5YY3 - chain A; structure by X-ray diffraction, 2.31 A resolution.

[Chain A]
Protein: Uncharacterized protein AsqI
Source organism: Emericella nidulans (strain FGSC A4 / ATCC 38163 / CBS 112.46 / NRRL 194 / M139)
UniProtKB: C8VJQ3 (C8VJQ3_EMENI); the construct has insertions or renumbered stretches relative to UniProt, so the offset changes along the chain: 1-14 = UniProt 1-14; 23-739 = UniProt 15-731
Amino-acid sequence (749 residues; numbered -9 to 739; the number before each row is that of its first residue; numbers below 1 keep their minus sign (Met-9 is residue -9)):
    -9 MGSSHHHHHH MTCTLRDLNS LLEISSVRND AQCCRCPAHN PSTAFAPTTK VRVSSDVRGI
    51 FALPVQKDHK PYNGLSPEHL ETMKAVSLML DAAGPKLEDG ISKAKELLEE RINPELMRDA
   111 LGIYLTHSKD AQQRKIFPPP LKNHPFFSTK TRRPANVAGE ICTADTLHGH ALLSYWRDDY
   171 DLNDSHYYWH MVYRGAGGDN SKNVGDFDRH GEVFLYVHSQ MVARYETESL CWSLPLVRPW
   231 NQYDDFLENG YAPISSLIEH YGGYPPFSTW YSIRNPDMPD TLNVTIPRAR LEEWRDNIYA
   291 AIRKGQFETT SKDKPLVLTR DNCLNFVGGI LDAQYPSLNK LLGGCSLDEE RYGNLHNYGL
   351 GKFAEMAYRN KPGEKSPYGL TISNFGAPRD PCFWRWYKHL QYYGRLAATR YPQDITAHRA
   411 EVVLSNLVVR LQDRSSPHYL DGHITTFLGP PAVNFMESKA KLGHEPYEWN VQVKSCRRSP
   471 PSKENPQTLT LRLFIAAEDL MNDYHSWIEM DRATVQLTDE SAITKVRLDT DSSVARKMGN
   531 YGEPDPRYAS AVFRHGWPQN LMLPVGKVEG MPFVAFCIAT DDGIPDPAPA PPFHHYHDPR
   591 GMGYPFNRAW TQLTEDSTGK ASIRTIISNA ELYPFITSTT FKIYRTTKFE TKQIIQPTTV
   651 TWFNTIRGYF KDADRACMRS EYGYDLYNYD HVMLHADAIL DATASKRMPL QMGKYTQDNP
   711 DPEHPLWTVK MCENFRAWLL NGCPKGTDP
Not modelled in the structure: -9 to 41, 141-144, 187-195, 361-368, 640-739
Sequence notes: expression tag (-9 to 0); insertion (15-22)
UniProt features mapped onto this chain:
  - binding site (Zn(2+)): His176, His180, His208
Reported in the primary citation:
  - conformationally variable residues (order/disorder transition): Arg184
  - mutagenesis - H176A, H180A, H208A: abolished catalytic activity
  - mutagenesis - H346A: unchanged catalytic activity
  - catalytic residues: Arg184, Asp322, Asn347

[Summary]
From UniProt: 3 Zn2+-binding residues. The paper reports catalytic residues Arg184, Asp322 and Asn347; H176A,
H180A and H208A abolish catalytic activity.
Chain A is Uncharacterized protein AsqI (Emericella nidulans (strain FGSC A4 / ATCC 38163 / CBS 112.46 / NRRL
194 / M139)); the structure, Crystal structure of AsqI, was determined by X-ray diffraction together with 5YY2
from the same study.
